6SBD - chain A; structure by X-ray diffraction, 1.40 A resolution.

Chain A:
Molecule: MstE
Organism: Scytonema sp. PCC 10023
UniProt: A0A2D1CM82 (A0A2D1CM82_9CYAN); numbering as in UniProt (aligned over 2-366)
Amino-acid sequence (367 residues; row label = number of the first residue in the row; numbering starts at 0):
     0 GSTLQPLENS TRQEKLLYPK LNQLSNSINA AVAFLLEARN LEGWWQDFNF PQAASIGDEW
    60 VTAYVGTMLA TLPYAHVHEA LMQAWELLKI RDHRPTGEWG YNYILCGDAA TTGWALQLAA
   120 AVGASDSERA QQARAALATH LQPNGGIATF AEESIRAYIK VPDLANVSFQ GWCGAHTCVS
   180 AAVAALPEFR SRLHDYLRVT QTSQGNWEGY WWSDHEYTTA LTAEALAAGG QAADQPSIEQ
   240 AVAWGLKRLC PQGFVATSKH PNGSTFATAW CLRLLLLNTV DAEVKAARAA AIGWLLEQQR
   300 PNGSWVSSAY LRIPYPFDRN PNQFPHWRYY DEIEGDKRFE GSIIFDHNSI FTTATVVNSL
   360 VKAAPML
Disordered / not traced: 0-14, 330-335
Differences from the reference sequence: expression tag (0-1); engineered mutation Ala-109 (Asp in A0A2D1CM82)
Residues lining bound ligands: merosterolic acid A (L4B; (4AR,4BS,6AR,11AR,11BS,13AR)-1,1,4A,6A,11B-pentamethyl-9,10-bis(oxidanyl)- 3,4,4B,5,6,11,11A,12,13,13A-decahydro-2H-indeno[2,1-a]phenanthrene-7-carboxylic acid): Phe-49, Gln-51, Ala-52, Ala-53, Tyr-100, Leu-104, Phe-149, Ile-154, Tyr-157, Ile-158, Trp-171, Trp-210, Leu-310, Arg-311, Ile-312, Lys-336, Arg-337, Phe-338, Glu-339
From the paper describing this entry:
  - mutagenesis - D109A: decreased catalytic activity on 3
  - conformationally variable residues (order/disorder transition, side-chain flip): Tyr-157, Asp-330 to Asp-335, Arg-337
  - contacts within the chain: Arg-337/Glu-339 (salt bridge)
  - binding site for merosterolic acid A: Glu-339
  - specificity-determining residues: Tyr-157

Overview:
Ligands of chain A: merosterolic acid A. The paper reports a binding site for merosterolic acid A at Glu-339;
D109A reduces catalytic activity on 3.
Chain A is MstE (Scytonema sp. PCC 10023); the structure, Structure of type II terpene cyclase MstE_D109A from
Scytonema in complex with merosterolic acid A (product), was determined by X-ray diffraction (same publication
as 6SBB, 6SBC, 6SBE, 6SBF and 6SBG).
